6M33 - chains A and B; structure by X-ray diffraction, 3.29 A resolution.

Chain A:
Protein: Gamma-tubulin complex component 6
Organism: Homo sapiens
Notes: fragment: N-terminus
UniProt: Q96RT7 (GCP6_HUMAN); numbering as in UniProt (aligned over 1-119)
Amino-acid sequence (124 residues; row label = number of the first residue in the row; numbers below 1 keep their minus sign (Gly-4 is residue -4)):
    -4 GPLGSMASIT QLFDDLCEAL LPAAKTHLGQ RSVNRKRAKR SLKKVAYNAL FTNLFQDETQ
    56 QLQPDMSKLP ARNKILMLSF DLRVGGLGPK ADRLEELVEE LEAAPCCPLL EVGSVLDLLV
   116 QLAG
Not modelled in the structure: -4 to -1, 19-25, 52-65, 101-103, 106, 119
Differences from the reference sequence: expression tag (-4 to 0)

Chain B:
Protein: Mitotic-spindle organizing protein 1
Organism: Homo sapiens
UniProt: Q08AG7 (MZT1_HUMAN); numbering as in UniProt (aligned over 1-82)
Amino-acid sequence (85 residues; numbered -2 to 82; the number before each row is that of its first residue; numbers below 1 keep their minus sign (Gly-2 is residue -2)):
    -2 GPHMASSSGA GAAAAAAAAN LNAVRETMDV LLEISRILNT GLDMETLSIC VRLCEQGINP
    58 EALSSVIKEL RKATEALKAA ENMTS
Not modelled in the structure: -2 to 10, 77-82
Differences from the reference sequence: expression tag (-2 to 0)
UniProt features mapped onto this chain:
  - modified residue: Ala2 (N-acetylalanine)

Interface between chain A and chain B:
Residue-residue contacts - 62 pairs, chain A then chain B:
  Met1(A) with Arg49(B); Gln53(B)
  Ala2(A) with Gln53(B), hydrogen bond (backbone-side chain)
  Ile4(A) with Gln53(B); Ile55(B), hydrophobic
  Leu7(A) with Ile46(B); Arg49(B); Leu50(B)
  Phe8(A) with Leu50(B), hydrophobic
  Leu11(A) with Ile46(B), hydrophobic; Cys47(B), hydrophobic; Leu50(B), hydrophobic; Leu67(B), hydrophobic
  Ala14(A) with Glu42(B); Thr43(B)
  Leu15(A) with Leu67(B), hydrophobic; Thr71(B)
  Pro17(A) with Thr71(B)
  Val40(A) with Leu67(B), hydrophobic
  Ala41(A) with Val63(B)
  Asn48(A) with Glu58(B); Ala59(B); Ser62(B)
  Leu73(A) with Leu35(B), hydrophobic
  Lys85(A) with Ile34(B)
  Arg88(A) with Glu30(B), salt bridge
  Leu89(A) with Ile34(B), hydrophobic; Leu35(B), hydrophobic
  Leu92(A) with Val27(B); Glu30(B); Ile31(B), hydrophobic
  Glu95(A) with Val27(B)
  Leu96(A) with Thr24(B); Val27(B), hydrophobic
  Leu104(A) with Asn17(B); Ala20(B), hydrophobic; Val21(B), hydrophobic
  Leu105(A) with Val21(B), hydrophobic; Glu52(B)
  Ser109(A) with Pro57(B)
  Val110(A) with Leu28(B), hydrophobic
  Leu111(A) with Ile31(B), hydrophobic
  Asp112(A) with Pro57(B)
  Leu113(A) with Pro57(B); Leu60(B), hydrophobic; Ser61(B); Ile64(B), hydrophobic
  Leu114(A) with Leu28(B); Ile31(B), hydrophobic; Ser32(B); Thr37(B)
  Gln116(A) with Glu58(B); Ser61(B); Lys65(B), hydrogen bond (backbone-side chain)
  Leu117(A) with Asn36(B); Thr37(B); Leu39(B), hydrophobic; Ser61(B); Ile64(B), hydrophobic; Arg68(B)
  Ala118(A) with Leu35(B); Asn36(B)
Other interface residues (no listed pair), chain A (38 interface residues in all): Asp10, Cys12, Ala33, Leu37, Ala44, Leu45, Ile70, Val93
Other interface residues (no listed pair), chain B (40 interface residues in all): Leu44, Cys51, Asn56, Ala70, Leu74
From the paper, about this interface:
  - interface residues, chain A: Val110(A), Leu111(A), Leu114(A)
  - interface residues, chain B: Leu28(B), Ile31(B)

Overview:
38 residues of chain A and 40 residues of chain B are in contact; the contacts include 2 hydrogen bonds and 1
salt bridge. Among the polar pairs are Arg88(A)-Glu30(B), Ala2(A)-Gln53(B) and Gln116(A)-Lys65(B). The paper
reports interface residues Val110(A), Leu111(A) and Leu28(B) among others.
Here chain A is Gamma-tubulin complex component 6 and chain B is Mitotic-spindle organizing protein 1, both
from Homo sapiens. Entry 6M33 (Crystal structure of Homo Sapian GCP6 N-terminus and Mozart1) was determined by
X-ray diffraction together with 6X0U and 6X0V from the same study.
